7YKL - chains F and A of the 6 polymer chains in the assembly; structure by electron microscopy, 5.60 A resolution (low resolution: residue-level contacts below are approximate; hydrogen-bond / salt-bridge calls are withheld).

Chain F (and A):
Protein: ATPase family gene 2 protein
Organism: Saccharomyces cerevisiae
Notes: EC 3.6.4.10; chain A of this document is another copy of the same molecule, construct and numbering; everything in this record applies to it too
Reference sequence: P32794 (AFG2_YEAST); residue numbers follow UniProt; this construct covers 1-780
Chain sequence (780 residues; row label = number of the first residue in the row):
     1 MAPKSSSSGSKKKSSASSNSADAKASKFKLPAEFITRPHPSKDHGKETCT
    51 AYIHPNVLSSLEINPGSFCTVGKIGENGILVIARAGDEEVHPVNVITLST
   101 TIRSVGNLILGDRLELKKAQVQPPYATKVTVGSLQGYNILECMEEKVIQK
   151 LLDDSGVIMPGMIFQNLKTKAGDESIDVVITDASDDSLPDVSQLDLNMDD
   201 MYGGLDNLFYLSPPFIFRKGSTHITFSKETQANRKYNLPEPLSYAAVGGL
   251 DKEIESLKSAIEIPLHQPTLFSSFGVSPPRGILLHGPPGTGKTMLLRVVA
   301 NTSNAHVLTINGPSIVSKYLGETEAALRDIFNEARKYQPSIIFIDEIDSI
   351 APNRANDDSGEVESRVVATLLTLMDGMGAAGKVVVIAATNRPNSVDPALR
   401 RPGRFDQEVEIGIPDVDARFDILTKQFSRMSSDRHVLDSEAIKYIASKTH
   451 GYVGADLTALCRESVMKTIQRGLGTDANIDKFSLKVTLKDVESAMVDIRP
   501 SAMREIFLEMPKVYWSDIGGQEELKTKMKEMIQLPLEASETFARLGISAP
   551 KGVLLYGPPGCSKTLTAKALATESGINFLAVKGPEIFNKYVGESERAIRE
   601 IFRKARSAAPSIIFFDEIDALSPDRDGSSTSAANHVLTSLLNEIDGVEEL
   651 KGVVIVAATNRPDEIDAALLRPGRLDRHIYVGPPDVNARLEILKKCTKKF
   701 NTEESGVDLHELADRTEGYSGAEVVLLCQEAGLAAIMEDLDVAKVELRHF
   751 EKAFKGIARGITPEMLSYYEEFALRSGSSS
Not modelled in the structure: 1-27, 206-219, 777-780
Residues lining bound ligands: ATP (adenosine-5'-triphosphate): Pro-287, Pro-288, Gly-289, Thr-290, Gly-291, Lys-292, Thr-293, Met-294, Asp-345, Asn-390, Ile-422, Gly-454, Ala-455, Leu-457, Thr-458
Swiss-Prot annotation at these positions:
  - binding site (ATP): Gly-286 to Thr-293, Gly-557 to Thr-564
  - mutagenesis: Phe-343 (F343L: In dgr1-sup*; moderate loss of catalytic activity. No growth defect. Restores growth and formation of 60S ribosomal subunit maturation but not catalytic activity or oligomerization ...), Glu-346 (E346Q: Reduces basal and RLP24-dependent ATPase activity. Increases interaction with RLP24. Slightly reduces RLP24 release. Does not affect composition of pre-60S ribosomal particles or growth), Leu-457 (L457S: In afg2-18, drg1-18 or drg1-ts; temperature sensitive mutant. At the restrictive temperature of 37 degrees Celsius, impaired growth ...), Cys-561 to Ser-562 (Increases ATPase activity and reduces affinity for ATP. Mild defect in oligomerization), Cys-561 (C561T: In drg1-11; severe loss of ATPase activity. Severe loss of oligomerization. Resistant to diazaborine-mediated growth inhibition), Ser-562 (S562G: Increases ATPase activity. Loss of oligomerization), Ala-569 (A569V: In drg1-3; resistant to diazaborine-mediated growth inhibition), Glu-617 (E617Q: Increases basal ATPase activity. Reduces RLP24-mediated activation. Does not affect interaction with RLP24 ...), Val-725 (V725E: In drg1-1; slight loss of ATPase activity. No effect on affinity for ATP or oligomerization. Resistant to diazaborine-mediated growth inhibition ...)

How chain F and chain A interact:
Contacting residue pairs (46; chain F residue first):
  Glu-76(F) / Gly-376(A)
  Glu-76(F) / Met-377(A)
  Asn-77(F) / Lys-336(A)
  Val-191(F) / Lys-336(A)
  Asn-237(F) / Ala-379(A)
  Pro-313(F) / Arg-365(A)
  Pro-313(F) / Ala-368(A)
  Lys-318(F) / Leu-320(A)
  Arg-429(F) / Gly-275(A)
  Arg-434(F) / Phe-274(A)
  Ala-459(F) / Pro-402(A)
  Arg-462(F) / Val-276(A)
  Arg-462(F) / Ser-277(A)
  Arg-462(F) / Pro-278(A)
  Arg-462(F) / Pro-279(A)
  Arg-462(F) / Asp-406(A)
  Val-465(F) / Phe-274(A)
  Val-465(F) / Val-276(A)
  Met-466(F) / Pro-279(A)
  Ile-469(F) / Phe-271(A)
  Leu-473(F) / Ile-263(A)
  Lys-481(F) / Leu-270(A)
  Arg-499(F) / Arg-606(A)
  Arg-499(F) / Ser-607(A)
  Pro-584(F) / Thr-638(A)
  Glu-585(F) / Asn-642(A)
  Lys-699(F) / Arg-544(A)
  Lys-699(F) / Leu-545(A)
  Phe-700(F) / Leu-545(A)
  Glu-723(F) / Pro-672(A)
  Leu-726(F) / Gly-673(A)
  Leu-726(F) / Asp-676(A)
  Gln-729(F) / Gly-546(A)
  Gln-729(F) / Ile-547(A)
  Gln-729(F) / Ser-548(A)
  Glu-730(F) / Asp-676(A)
  Leu-733(F) / Leu-534(A)
  Leu-733(F) / Phe-542(A)
  Leu-733(F) / Ile-547(A)
  Leu-733(F) / Pro-550(A)
  Ile-736(F) / Phe-542(A)
  Met-737(F) / Glu-530(A)
  Asp-741(F) / Arg-544(A)
  Gly-756(F) / Ser-776(A)
  Ala-758(F) / Pro-672(A)
  Ala-758(F) / Arg-775(A)
Also at the interface, not in a pair above, chain F (37 interface residues in all): Arg-234, Ser-314, Phe-482, Lys-589, Gly-732, Leu-740, Arg-759
Also at the interface, not in a pair above, chain A (43 interface residues in all): Ser-273, Asn-332, Ser-364, Ala-380, Glu-537, Thr-541, Val-591

Overview:
37 residues of chain F and 43 residues of chain A are in contact. Bound to chain F: ATP. UniProt lists 16
ATP-binding residues and 8 mutagenesis sites on chain F.
Both chains are ATPase family gene 2 protein (Saccharomyces cerevisiae). Entry 7YKL (Cryo-EM structure of Drg1
hexamer treated with AMPPNP) was determined by electron microscopy (same publication as 7WBB, 7WD3, 7YKK, 7YKT
and 7YKZ).
